9H3K - chains A and Q of the 9 polymer chains in the assembly; structure by electron microscopy, 6.62 A resolution (low resolution: residue-level contacts below are approximate; hydrogen-bond / salt-bridge calls are withheld).

[Chain A]
Molecule: 23S ribosomal RNA
Organism: Escherichia coli
Sequence (2904 nucleotides; numbered 1 to 2904; the number before each row is that of its first residue):
     1 GGUUAAGCGA CUAAGCGUAC ACGGUGGAUG CCCUGGCAGU CAGAGGCGAU GAAGGACGUG
    61 CUAAUCUGCG AUAAGCGUCG GUAAGGUGAU AUGAACCGUU AUAACCGGCG AUUUCCGAAU
   121 GGGGAAACCC AGUGUGUUUC GACACACUAU CAUUAACUGA AUCCAUAGGU UAAUGAGGCG
   181 AACCGGGGGA ACUGAAACAU CUAAGUACCC CGAGGAAAAG AAAUCAACCG AGAUUCCCCC
   241 AGUAGCGGCG AGCGAACGGG GAGCAGCCCA GAGCCUGAAU CAGUGUGUGU GUUAGUGGAA
   301 GCGUCUGGAA AGGCGCGCGA UACAGGGUGA CAGCCCCGUA CACAAAAAUG CACAUGCUGU
   361 GAGCUCGAUG AGUAGGGCGG GACACGUGGU AUCCUGUCUG AAUAUGGGGG GACCAUCCUC
   421 CAAGGCUAAA UACUCCUGAC UGACCGAUAG UGAACCAGUA CCGUGAGGGA AAGGCGAAAA
   481 GAACCCCGGC GAGGGGAGUG AAAAAGAACC UGAAACCGUG UACGUACAAG CAGUGGGAGC
   541 ACGCUUAGGC GUGUGACUGC GUACCUUUUG UAUAAUGGGU CAGCGACUUA UAUUCUGUAG
   601 CAAGGUUAAC CGAAUAGGGG AGCCGAAGGG AAACCGAGUC UUAACUGGGC GUUAAGUUGC
   661 AGGGUAUAGA CCCGAAACCC GGUGAUCUAG CCAUGGGCAG GUUGAAGGUU GGGUAACACU
   721 AACUGGAGGA CCGAACCGAC UAAUGUUGAA AAAUUAGCGG AUGACUUGUG GCUGGGGGUG
   781 AAAGGCCAAU CAAACCGGGA GAUAGCUGGU UCUCCCCGAA AGCUAUAUAA GUAGCGCCUC
   841 GUGAAUUCAU CUCCGGGGGU AGAGCACUGU UUCGGCAAGG GGGUCAUCCC GACUUACCAA
   901 CCCGAUGCAA ACUGCGAAUA CCGGAGAAUG UUAUCACGGG AGACACACGG CGGGUGCUAA
   961 CGUCCGUCGU GAAGAGGGAA ACAACCCAGA CCGCCAGCUA AGGUCCCAAA GUCAUGGUUA
  1021 AGUGGGAAAC GAUGUGGGAA GGCCCAGACA GCCAGGAUGU UGGCUUAGAA GCAGCCAUCA
  1081 UUUAAAGAAA GCGUAAUAGC UCACUGGUCG AGUCGGCCUG CGCGGAAGAU GUAACGGGGC
  1141 UAAACCAUGC ACCGAAGCUG CGGCAGCGAC GCUUAUGCGU UGUUGGGUAG GGGAGCGUUC
  1201 UGUAAGCCUG CGAAGGUGUG CUGUGAGGCA UGCUGGAGGU AUCAGAAGUG CGAAUGCUGA
  1261 CAUAAGUAAC GAUAAAGCGG GUGAAAAGCC CGCUCGCCGG AAGACCAAGG GUUCCUGUCC
  1321 AACGUUAAUC GGGGCAGGGU GAGUCGACCC CUAAGGCGAG GCCGAAAGGC GUAGUCGAUG
  1381 GGAAACAGGU UAAUAUUCCU GUACUUGGUG UUACUGCGAA GGGGGGACGG AGAAGGCUAU
  1441 GUUGGCCGGG CGACGGUUGU CCCGGUUUAA GCGUGUAGGC UGGUUUUCCA GGCAAAUCCG
  1501 GAAAAUCAAG GCUGAGGCGU GAUGACGAGG CACUACGGUG CUGAAGCAAC AAAUGCCCUG
  1561 CUUCCAGGAA AAGCCUCUAA GCAUCAGGUA ACAUCAAAUC GUACCCCAAA CCGACACAGG
  1621 UGGUCAGGUA GAGAAUACCA AGGCGCUUGA GAGAACUCGG GUGAAGGAAC UAGGCAAAAU
  1681 GGUGCCGUAA CUUCGGGAGA AGGCACGCUG AUAUGUAGGU GAGGUCCCUC GCGGAUGGAG
  1741 CUGAAAUCAG UCGAAGAUAC CAGCUGGCUG CAACUGUUUA UUAAAAACAC AGCACUGUGC
  1801 AAACACGAAA GUGGACGUAU ACGGUGUGAC GCCUGCCCGG UGCCGGAAGG UUAAUUGAUG
  1861 GGGUUAGCGC AAGCGAAGCU CUUGAUCGAA GCCCCGGUAA ACGGCGGCCG UAACUAUAAC
  1921 GGUCCUAAGG UAGCGAAAUU CCUUGUCGGG UAAGUUCCGA CCUGCACGAA UGGCGUAAUG
  1981 AUGGCCAGGC UGUCUCCACC CGAGACUCAG UGAAAUUGAA CUCGCUGUGA AGAUGCAGUG
  2041 UACCCGCGGC AAGACGGAAA GACCCCGUGA ACCUUUACUA UAGCUUGACA CUGAACAUUG
  2101 AGCCUUGAUG UGUAGGAUAG GUGGGAGGCU UUGAAGUGUG GACGCCAGUC UGCAUGGAGC
  2161 CGACCUUGAA AUACCACCCU UUAAUGUUUG AUGUUCUAAC GUUGACCCGU AAUCCGGGUU
  2221 GCGGACAGUG UCUGGUGGGU AGUUUGACUG GGGCGGUCUC CUCCUAAAGA GUAACGGAGG
  2281 AGCACGAAGG UUGGCUAAUC CUGGUCGGAC AUCAGGAGGU UAGUGCAAUG GCAUAAGCCA
  2341 GCUUGACUGC GAGCGUGACG GCGCGAGCAG GUGCGAAAGC AGGUCAUAGU GAUCCGGUGG
  2401 UUCUGAAUGG AAGGGCCAUC GCUCAACGGA UAAAAGGUAC UCCGGGGAUA ACAGGCUGAU
  2461 ACCGCCCAAG AGUUCAUAUC GACGGCGGUG UUUGGCACCU CGAUGUCGGC UCAUCACAUC
  2521 CUGGGGCUGA AGUAGGUCCC AAGGGUAUGG CUGUUCGCCA UUUAAAGUGG UACGCGAGCU
  2581 GGGUUUAGAA CGUCGUGAGA CAGUUCGGUC CCUAUCUGCC GUGGGCGCUG GAGAACUGAG
  2641 GGGGGCUGCU CCUAGUACGA GAGGACCGGA GUGGACGCAU CACUGGUGUU CGGGUUGUCA
  2701 UGCCAAUGGC ACUGCCCGGU AGCUAAAUGC GGAAGAGAUA AGUGCUGAAA GCAUCUAAGC
  2761 ACGAAACUUG CCCCGAGAUG AGUUCUCCCU GACCCUUUAA GGGUCCUGAA GGAACGUUGA
  2821 AGACGACGAC GUUGAUAGGC CGGGUGUGUA AGCGCAGCGA UGCGUUGAGC UAACCGGUAC
  2881 UAAUGAACCG UGAGGCUUAA CCUU
Unresolved in the structure: 685-793, 864-912, 1032-1122, 1267-2012, 2054-2509, 2579-2612, 2849-2867, 2904

[Chain Q]
Name: Large ribosomal subunit protein bL20
Organism: Escherichia coli
UniProtKB: P0A7L3 (RL20_ECOLI); residues 1-117 here correspond to UniProt positions 2-118 (UniProt number = residue number + 1)
Amino-acid sequence (117 residues; row label = number of the first residue in the row):
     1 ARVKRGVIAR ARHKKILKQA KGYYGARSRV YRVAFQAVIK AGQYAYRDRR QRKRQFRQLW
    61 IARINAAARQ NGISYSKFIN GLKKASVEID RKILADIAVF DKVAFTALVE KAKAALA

[Interface between chain A and chain Q]
Contacting residue pairs - 130 pairs, chain A then chain Q:
  U18(A) - Gly22(Q)
  U18(A) - Tyr24(Q)
  U18(A) - Gly25(Q)
  A19(A) - Lys21(Q)
  A19(A) - Gly22(Q)
  A19(A) - Ser28(Q)
  C20(A) - Lys21(Q)
  A28(A) - Arg10(Q)
  U29(A) - Lys4(Q)
  U29(A) - Val7(Q)
  G30(A) - Val7(Q)
  C444(A) - Ala1(Q)
  C445(A) - Ala1(Q)
  C445(A) - Arg2(Q)
  A449(A) - Arg2(Q)
  A513(A) - Arg10(Q)
  C516(A) - Arg29(Q)
  C531(A) - Lys40(Q)
  A532(A) - Tyr24(Q)
  A532(A) - Arg27(Q)
  A532(A) - Lys40(Q)
  A532(A) - Tyr44(Q)
  G533(A) - Gly22(Q)
  G533(A) - Tyr23(Q)
  G533(A) - Tyr24(Q)
  G533(A) - Arg27(Q)
  G533(A) - Ala41(Q)
  G533(A) - Tyr44(Q)
  G533(A) - Arg47(Q)
  U534(A) - Tyr23(Q)
  U534(A) - Ala41(Q)
  U534(A) - Tyr44(Q)
  U534(A) - Ala45(Q)
  U534(A) - Asp48(Q)
  G535(A) - Asp48(Q)
  G535(A) - Arg52(Q)
  G559(A) - Asp48(Q)
  G559(A) - Gln51(Q)
  C560(A) - Arg47(Q)
  C560(A) - Gln51(Q)
  G561(A) - Tyr44(Q)
  G561(A) - Arg47(Q)
  A563(A) - Lys40(Q)
  C564(A) - Gln36(Q)
  G578(A) - Arg32(Q)
  U580(A) - Val30(Q)
  U580(A) - Arg32(Q)
  C581(A) - Tyr31(Q)
  C581(A) - Arg32(Q)
  A582(A) - Arg10(Q)
  A582(A) - His13(Q)
  G583(A) - Lys4(Q)
  G583(A) - Gly6(Q)
  G583(A) - Arg10(Q)
  C584(A) - Lys4(Q)
  C584(A) - Arg5(Q)
  G585(A) - Arg5(Q)
  C812(A) - Arg12(Q)
  C992(A) - Tyr46(Q)
  C992(A) - Arg50(Q)
  G993(A) - Arg49(Q)
  G993(A) - Arg50(Q)
  C994(A) - Arg49(Q)
  C994(A) - Arg52(Q)
  C994(A) - Lys53(Q)
  C995(A) - Arg52(Q)
  C995(A) - Lys53(Q)
  C995(A) - Phe56(Q)
  C995(A) - Trp60(Q)
  C995(A) - Lys92(Q)
  A996(A) - Trp60(Q)
  A996(A) - Asp90(Q)
  A996(A) - Lys92(Q)
  G997(A) - Arg57(Q)
  G997(A) - Arg91(Q)
  C998(A) - Arg91(Q)
  A1009(A) - Gln58(Q)
  A1009(A) - Ile61(Q)
  A1009(A) - Ala62(Q)
  A1010(A) - Asn65(Q)
  A1010(A) - Tyr75(Q)
  A1010(A) - Ser76(Q)
  G1011(A) - Asn65(Q)
  G1011(A) - Arg69(Q)
  G1011(A) - Ser74(Q)
  G1011(A) - Tyr75(Q)
  G1011(A) - Ser76(Q)
  U1012(A) - Arg69(Q)
  U1012(A) - Ser74(Q)
  A1151(A) - Ser76(Q)
  A1151(A) - Asn80(Q)
  A1151(A) - Lys84(Q)
  C1152(A) - Tyr75(Q)
  C1152(A) - Ser76(Q)
  C1152(A) - Ile79(Q)
  C1152(A) - Asn80(Q)
  C1153(A) - Ile61(Q)
  C1153(A) - Tyr75(Q)
  C1153(A) - Arg91(Q)
  G1154(A) - Arg57(Q)
  G1154(A) - Gln58(Q)
  G1154(A) - Ile61(Q)
  A1155(A) - Arg54(Q)
  A1156(A) - Tyr46(Q)
  A1156(A) - Arg50(Q)
  A1156(A) - Arg54(Q)
  U1199(A) - Val3(Q)
  G1216(A) - Lys14(Q)
  U1217(A) - Lys14(Q)
  U1219(A) - Lys18(Q)
  G1227(A) - Arg12(Q)
  G1227(A) - Lys15(Q)
  G1248(A) - Ala1(Q)
  G1248(A) - Arg2(Q)
  U1249(A) - Val3(Q)
  G1250(A) - Arg5(Q)
  G1250(A) - Arg12(Q)
  C1251(A) - Arg5(Q)
  C1251(A) - Ala9(Q)
  C1251(A) - Arg12(Q)
  G1252(A) - His13(Q)
  G1252(A) - Tyr31(Q)
  G1252(A) - Arg32(Q)
  G1252(A) - Phe35(Q)
  G1252(A) - Gln36(Q)
  A1253(A) - Arg32(Q)
  A1253(A) - Gln36(Q)
  A2019(A) - Ala26(Q)
  A2020(A) - Tyr24(Q)
  C2021(A) - Tyr24(Q)
Also at the interface, not in a pair above, chain A (68 interface residues in all): G17, G446, A447, A515, A990, G1218, A1226, G2018
Also at the interface, not in a pair above, chain Q (61 interface residues in all): Ile8, Val33, Gln55

[Summary]
Chain A and chain Q form an interface of 68 and 61 residues respectively.
Here chain A is 23S ribosomal RNA and chain Q is Large ribosomal subunit protein bL20, both from Escherichia
coli. Entry 9H3K (50S subunit precursor d126_(L29)-/(L22)-) was determined by electron microscopy, deposited
together with 9H3L, 9HAL and 9HAM.
